PDB entry 7RTH | X-ray diffraction, 3.19 A resolution | chains A and a of the 3 polymer chains in the assembly

[Chain A]
Molecule: Fragment Antigen-Binding Light Chain
From: Homo sapiens
Sequence (215 residues; each row starts with the number of its first residue; numbering starts at 0):
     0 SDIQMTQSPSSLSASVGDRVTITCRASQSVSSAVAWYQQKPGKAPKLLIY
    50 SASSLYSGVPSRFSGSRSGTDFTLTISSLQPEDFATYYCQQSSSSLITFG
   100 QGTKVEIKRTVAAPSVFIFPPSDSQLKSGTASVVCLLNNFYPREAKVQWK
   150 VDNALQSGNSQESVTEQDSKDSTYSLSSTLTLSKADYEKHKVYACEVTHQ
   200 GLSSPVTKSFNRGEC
Not modelled in the structure: 0-4, 25-29, 137, 212-214
Disulfides: Cys23-Cys88, Cys134-Cys194

[Chain a]
Molecule: Nanobody
From: Homo sapiens
Notes: antibody fragment or engineered binder
Sequence (129 residues; numbered -1 to 113 plus 14 insertion-coded residues; the number before each row is that of its first residue; a row labelled like 82a-82c holds insertion residues (82a, then the next letters in order); numbers below 1 keep their minus sign (Gly-1 is residue -1)):
    -1 GSQRQLVESGGGLVQPGGSLRLSCAASGSTDSIEYMTWFRQAPGKEREGV
    49 AALY
   52a T
    53 HTGNTYYADSVKGRFIISRDKAKNMVYLQM
82a-82c NSL
    83 EPEDTAVYYCGATRKYVP
100a-100j VRFALDQSSY
   101 DYWGKGTPVTVSS
Not modelled in the structure: -1 to 2
Disulfides: Cys22-Cys92
From the paper describing this entry:
  - mutagenesis - L11A (<5-fold), K43A (<5-fold), W103A (<5-fold): decreased binding to NabFab

[Interface between chain A and chain a]
Residue-residue contacts (10):
  Tyr49(A) - Pro41(a)  hydrophobic
  Tyr49(A) - Thr87(a)
  Ser50(A) - Thr110(a)
  Ser52(A) - Ser112(a)
  Ser53(A) - Thr87(a)
  Ser53(A) - Thr110(a)
  Tyr55(A) - Pro41(a)
  Tyr55(A) - Gly42(a)
  Ser56(A) - Lys43(a)
  Arg66(A) - Leu11(a)
Also at the interface, not in a pair above, chain A (8 interface residues in all): Leu46
Also at the interface, not in a pair above, chain a (9 interface residues in all): Val111, Ser113

[In short]
8 residues of chain A face 9 of chain a across their interface. The paper reports that L11A, K43A and W103A of
chain a reduce binding to NabFab.
Here chain A is Fragment Antigen-Binding Light Chain and chain a is Nanobody, both from Homo sapiens. Entry
7RTH (Crystal structure of an anti-lysozyme nanobody in complex with an anti-nanobody Fab "NabFab") was
determined by X-ray diffraction together with 7PHP, 7PHQ and 7PIJ from the same study.
